PDB entry 3DMT | X-ray diffraction, 2.30 A resolution | chains A and B of the 4 polymer chains in the assembly

# Chain A (and B)
Protein: Glyceraldehyde-3-phosphate dehydrogenase, glycosomal
Organism: Trypanosoma cruzi
Notes: EC 1.2.1.12; chain B of this document is another copy of the same molecule, construct and numbering; everything in this record applies to it too
Reference sequence: P22513 (G3PG_TRYCR); residues 1-359 here = UniProt positions 1-359
Chain sequence (359 residues; numbered 1 to 359; the number before each row is that of its first residue):
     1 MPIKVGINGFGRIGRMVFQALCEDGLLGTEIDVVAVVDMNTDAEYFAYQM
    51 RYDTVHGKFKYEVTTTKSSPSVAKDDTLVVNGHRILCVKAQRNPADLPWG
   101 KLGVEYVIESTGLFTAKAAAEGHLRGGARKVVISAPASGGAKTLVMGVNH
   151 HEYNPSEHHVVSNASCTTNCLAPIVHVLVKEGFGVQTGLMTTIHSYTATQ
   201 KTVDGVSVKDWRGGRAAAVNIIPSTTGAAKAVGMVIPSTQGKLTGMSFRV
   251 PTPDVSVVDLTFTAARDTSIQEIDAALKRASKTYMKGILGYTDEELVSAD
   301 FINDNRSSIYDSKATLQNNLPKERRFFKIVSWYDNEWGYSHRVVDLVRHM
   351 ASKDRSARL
Ligand contacts: NAD (nicotinamide-adenine-dinucleotide): Asn8, Gly9, Phe10, Gly11, Arg12, Ile13, Gly14, Val37, Asp38, Met39, Ala90, Gln91, Ser110, Thr111, Gly112, Leu113, Phe114, Thr115, Ser134, Ala135, Cys166, Thr197, Ala198, Asn335, Glu336, Tyr339
Swiss-Prot annotation at these positions:
  - motif: Ala357 to Leu359 (Microbody targeting signal)
  - active site: Cys166 (Nucleophile)
  - binding site (NAD(+)): Arg12, Ile13, Asp38, Gln91, Ser134, Asn335
  - binding site (D-glyceraldehyde 3-phosphate): Ser165 to Thr167, Thr197, Thr226, Gly227, Arg249
  - site: His194 (Activates thiol group during catalysis)

# Interface between chain A and chain B
Contacting residue pairs - 120 pairs, chain A then chain B:
  Thr187(A) with Leu320(B); Glu323(B)
  Gly188(A) with Leu320(B); Phe326(B)
  Leu189(A) with Asn318(B); Asn319(B); Leu320(B), hydrophobic; Phe326(B); Phe327(B); Lys328(B)
  Thr191(A) with Asp259(B), hydrogen bond; Lys328(B), hydrogen bond
  Ile193(A) with Ile193(B), hydrophobic; Ile221(B), hydrophobic; Phe248(B), hydrophobic; Val250(B), hydrophobic
  Trp211(A) with Glu295(B)
  Arg212(A) with Glu294(B); Glu295(B), salt bridge; Leu296(B), hydrogen bond (side chain-backbone); Val297(B); Asp311(B), salt bridge; Lys313(B); Ala314(B)
  Arg215(A) with Val297(B); Asp300(B), salt bridge
  Val219(A) with Thr252(B)
  Asn220(A) with Thr252(B); Val297(B); Ser298(B), hydrogen bond; Ala299(B), hydrogen bond (side chain-backbone)
  Ile221(A) with Ile193(B), hydrophobic; Val250(B), hydrophobic; Thr252(B); Val255(B); Val297(B); Ser298(B), hydrogen bond (backbone-side chain); Trp332(B)
  Ile222(A) with Val297(B), hydrophobic
  Pro223(A) with Leu296(B); Trp332(B), hydrophobic
  Thr225(A) with Gln317(B); Asn318(B)
  Gly241(A) with Leu320(B)
  Lys242(A) with Leu320(B)
  Leu243(A) with Leu320(B)
  Thr244(A) with Asn318(B); Asn319(B); Leu320(B)
  Gly245(A) with Asn318(B)
  Met246(A) with Ala314(B), hydrophobic; Asn318(B); Lys328(B); Val330(B), hydrophobic
  Phe248(A) with Val257(B), hydrophobic; Val330(B), hydrophobic
  Val250(A) with Ile221(B), hydrophobic; Val250(B), hydrophobic
  Pro251(A) with Pro251(B); Thr252(B)
  Thr252(A) with Val219(B); Ile221(B); Pro251(B)
  Val255(A) with Ile221(B)
  Val257(A) with Phe248(B), hydrophobic
  Asp259(A) with Thr191(B), hydrogen bond
  Thr261(A) with Thr261(B); Phe326(B)
  Phe262(A) with Phe326(B), hydrophobic
  Glu294(A) with Arg212(B)
  Glu295(A) with Trp211(B); Arg212(B), salt bridge
  Leu296(A) with Arg212(B), hydrogen bond (backbone-side chain); Pro223(B)
  Val297(A) with Arg212(B); Arg215(B); Asn220(B); Ile221(B); Ile222(B), hydrophobic
  Ser298(A) with Val219(B); Asn220(B), hydrogen bond; Ile221(B), hydrogen bond (side chain-backbone)
  Ala299(A) with Asn220(B), hydrogen bond (backbone-side chain)
  Asp300(A) with Arg215(B), salt bridge
  Asp311(A) with Arg212(B), salt bridge
  Lys313(A) with Arg212(B)
  Ala314(A) with Arg212(B); Met246(B), hydrophobic
  Gln317(A) with Thr225(B)
  Asn318(A) with Leu189(B); Ser224(B); Thr225(B); Thr244(B); Gly245(B); Met246(B)
  Asn319(A) with Leu189(B); Thr244(B)
  Leu320(A) with Thr187(B); Gly188(B); Leu189(B), hydrophobic; Gly241(B); Lys242(B); Leu243(B); Thr244(B)
  Phe326(A) with Thr187(B); Gly188(B); Leu189(B); Thr261(B); Phe262(B), hydrophobic; Thr263(B); Phe326(B), hydrophobic
  Phe327(A) with Leu189(B)
  Lys328(A) with Leu189(B); Met190(B); Thr191(B), hydrogen bond; Met246(B)
  Val330(A) with Met246(B), hydrophobic; Phe248(B), hydrophobic
  Trp332(A) with Ile221(B); Pro223(B), hydrophobic
Also at the interface, not in a pair above, chain A (54 interface residues in all): Met190, Ala218, Ser224, Thr226, Thr263, Glu323
Also at the interface, not in a pair above, chain B (55 interface residues in all): Ala218, Thr226, Ser256

# Overview
54 residues of chain A face 55 of chain B across their interface, with 12 hydrogen bonds and 6 salt bridges.
Polar pairs include Arg212(A)-Glu295(B), Arg212(A)-Asp311(B) and Arg215(A)-Asp300(B). Chain A binds NAD.
Chain A and chain B are both Glyceraldehyde-3-phosphate dehydrogenase, glycosomal (Trypanosoma cruzi); the
structure, Structure of Glycosomal Glyceraldehyde-3-Phosphate Dehydrogenase from Trypanosoma cruzi in complex
with the irreversible iodoacetate inhibitor, was determined by X-ray diffraction.
